2HWQ - chains A and B; structure by X-ray diffraction, 1.97 A resolution.

# Chain A (and B)
Name: Peroxisome proliferator-activated receptor gamma
From: Homo sapiens
Notes: fragment: Ligand binding domain; chain B of this document is another copy of the same molecule, construct and numbering; everything in this record applies to it too
UniProt: P37231 (PPARG_HUMAN); residues 207-477 here correspond to UniProt positions 235-505 (UniProt number = residue number + 28)
Amino-acid sequence (271 residues; each row starts with the number of its first residue):
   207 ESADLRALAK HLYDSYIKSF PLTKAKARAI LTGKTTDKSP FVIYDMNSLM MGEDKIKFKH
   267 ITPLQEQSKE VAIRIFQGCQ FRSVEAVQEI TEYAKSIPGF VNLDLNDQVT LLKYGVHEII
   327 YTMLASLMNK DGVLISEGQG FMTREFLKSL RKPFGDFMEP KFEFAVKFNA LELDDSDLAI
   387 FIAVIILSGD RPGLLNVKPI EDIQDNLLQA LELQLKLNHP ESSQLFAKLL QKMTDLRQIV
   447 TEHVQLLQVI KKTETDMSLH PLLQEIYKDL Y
Disordered / not traced: 265-274 (chain B: 263-270, 468-477)
Small-molecule neighbours: DRY ([(1-{3-[(6-benzoyl-1-propyl-2-naphthyl)oxy]propyl}-1H-indol-5-yl)oxy]acetic acid): Glu259, Arg280, Ile281, Phe282, Gly284, Cys285, Gln286, Arg288, Ser289, Ile326, Tyr327, Leu330, Met334, Val339, Ile341, Ser342, Met348, Leu353, Phe363, Met364, Lys367, His449, Leu453, Leu469, Tyr473
Curated features (UniProtKB/Swiss-Prot):
  - motif: Pro467 to Asp475 (9aaTAD)
  - binding site (rosiglitazone): Gln286 to Ser289, His323, His449, Tyr473
  - cross-link: Lys224 (Glycyl lysine isopeptide (Lys-Gly) (interchain with G-Cter in ubiquitin))

# Interface between chain A and chain B
Contacting residue pairs (15; chain A residue first):
  His217(A) - Lys301(B)
  Asp220(A) - Leu311(B)
  Ile223(A) - Leu311(B)  hydrophobic
  Lys224(A) - Leu311(B)
  Lys224(A) - Gln314(B)  hydrogen bond
  Lys224(A) - Val315(B)
  Lys301(A) - Gln294(B)  hydrogen bond (backbone-side chain)
  Lys301(A) - Pro467(B)  hydrogen bond (side chain-backbone)
  Ser302(A) - Gln294(B)
  Val307(A) - Glu291(B)
  Val307(A) - Gln294(B)
  Asn308(A) - Glu291(B)  hydrogen bond
  Leu311(A) - Gln271(B)
  Leu311(A) - His466(B)
  Gln314(A) - His466(B)
Also at the interface, not in a pair above, chain A (11 interface residues in all): Thr297
Also at the interface, not in a pair above, chain B (11 interface residues in all): Val290, Glu298

# Overview
The chain A/chain B interface involves 11 residues from each chain, with 4 hydrogen bonds. Among the polar
pairs are Lys224(A)-Gln314(B), Lys301(A)-Gln294(B) and Lys301(A)-Pro467(B). Ligands of chain A: compound DRY.
UniProt lists 7 rosiglitazone-binding residues on chain A.
Both chains are Peroxisome proliferator-activated receptor gamma (Homo sapiens). Entry 2HWQ (Structural basis
for the structure-activity relationships of Peroxisome Proliferator-Activated Receptor agonists) was
determined by X-ray diffraction together with 2HWR from the same study.
